PDB entry 6O61 | X-ray diffraction, 2.60 A resolution | chains A and F of the 6 polymer chains in the assembly

# Chain A
Protein: Tubulin alpha-1B chain
Source organism: Sus scrofa
UniProt: Q2XVP4 (TBA1B_PIG); numbering as in UniProt (aligned over 1-450)
Amino-acid sequence (450 residues; each row starts with the number of its first residue):
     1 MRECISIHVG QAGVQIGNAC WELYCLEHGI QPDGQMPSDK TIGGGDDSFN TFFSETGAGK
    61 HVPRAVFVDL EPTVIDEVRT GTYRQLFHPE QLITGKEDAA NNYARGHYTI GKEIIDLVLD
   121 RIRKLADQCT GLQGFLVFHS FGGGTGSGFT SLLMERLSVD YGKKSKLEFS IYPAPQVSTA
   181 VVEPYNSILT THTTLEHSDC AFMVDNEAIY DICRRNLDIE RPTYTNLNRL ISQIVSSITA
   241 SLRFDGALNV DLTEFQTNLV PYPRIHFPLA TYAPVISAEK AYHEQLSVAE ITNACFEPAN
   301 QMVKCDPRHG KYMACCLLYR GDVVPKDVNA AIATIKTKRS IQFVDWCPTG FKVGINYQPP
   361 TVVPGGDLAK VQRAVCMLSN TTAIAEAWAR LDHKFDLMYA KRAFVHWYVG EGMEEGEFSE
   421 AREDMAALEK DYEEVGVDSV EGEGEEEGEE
Unresolved in the structure: 438-450
UniProt features mapped onto this chain:
  - motif: M1 to C4 (MREC motif)
  - active site: E254
  - binding site (GTP): G10, Q11, A12, Q15, E71, A99, S140, G143, G144, T145, G146, T179, E183, N206, Y224, N228, L252
  - binding site (Mg(2+)): E71
  - modified residue: K40 (N6,N6,N6-trimethyllysine), S48 (Phosphoserine), S232 (Phosphoserine), Y282 (3'-nitrotyrosine), R339 (Omega-N-methylarginine), S439 (Phosphoserine), E443 (5-glutamyl polyglutamate), E445 (5-glutamyl polyglutamate)
  - cross-link (Glycyl lysine isopeptide (Lys-Gly)): K326 (interchain with G-Cter in ubiquitin), K370 (interchain with G-Cter in ubiquitin)
Bound ions: Ca2+: D39, T41, G44, E55
Ligand contacts:
  - GTP (guanosine-5'-triphosphate): G10, Q11, A12, Q15, I16, D69, D98, A99, A100, N101, S140, G142, G143, G144, T145, G146, I171, P173, V177, S178, T179, E183, N206, Y224, L227, N228, I231
  - KUM ([2-(1H-indol-3-yl)-1H-imidazol-5-yl](3,4,5-trimethoxyphenyl)methanone): N101, T179, A180, V181

# Chain F
Protein: Tubulin Tyrosine Ligase
Source organism: Gallus gallus
UniProt: E1BQ43 (E1BQ43_CHICK); residue numbers follow UniProt; this construct covers 1-378
Amino-acid sequence (384 residues; row label = number of the first residue in the row):
     1 MYTFVVRDEN SSVYAEVSRL LLATGQWKRL RKDNPRFNLM LGERNRLPFG RLGHEPGLVQ
    61 LVNYYRGADK LCRKASLVKL IKTSPELSES CTWFPESYVI YPTNLKTPVA PAQNGIRHLI
   121 NNTRTDEREV FLAAYNRRRE GREGNVWIAK SSAGAKGEGI LISSEASELL DFIDEQGQVH
   181 VIQKYLEKPL LLEPGHRKFD IRSWVLVDHL YNIYLYREGV LRTSSEPYNS ANFQDKTCHL
   241 TNHCIQKEYS KNYGRYEEGN EMFFEEFNQY LMDALNTTLE NSILLQIKHI IRSCLMCIEP
   301 AISTKHLHYQ SFQLFGFDFM VDEELKVWLI EVNGAPACAQ KLYAELCQGI VDVAISSVFP
   361 LADTGQKTSQ PTSIFIKLHH HHHH
Unresolved in the structure: 103-127, 149-160, 176-178, 231-239, 246-251, 363-371, 381-384
Construct notes: expression tag (379-384)
Ligand contacts: AMP-PCP (ACP; phosphomethylphosphonic acid adenylate ester): K74, Q183, K184, Y185, L186, K198, D200, L240, T241, N242, D318, I330, E331, N333

# Interface between chain A and chain F
Residue-residue contacts (24):
  Q176(A) - P56(F)
  E207(A) - G53(F)
  E207(A) - H54(F)  salt bridge
  E297(A) - H306(F)  salt bridge
  K304(A) - H54(F)
  C305(A) - H308(F)
  D306(A) - R66(F)
  D306(A) - L307(F)
  R308(A) - P300(F)  hydrogen bond (side chain-backbone)
  R308(A) - A301(F)
  R308(A) - I302(F)
  R308(A) - S303(F)  hydrogen bond (side chain-backbone)
  H309(A) - R66(F)  hydrogen bond (side chain-backbone)
  H309(A) - G67(F)
  H309(A) - A301(F)
  K338(A) - P300(F)
  S340(A) - P300(F)
  S340(A) - A301(F)
  E386(A) - G50(F)
  E386(A) - R66(F)  salt bridge
  R390(A) - G50(F)
  R390(A) - H54(F)
  H393(A) - R51(F)
  E433(A) - R46(F)  salt bridge
Also at the interface, not in a pair above, chain A (16 interface residues in all): P175, P298

# Overview
16 residues of chain A and 15 residues of chain F are in contact; the contacts include 3 hydrogen bonds and 4
salt bridges. Polar pairs include E207(A)-H54(F), E297(A)-H306(F) and E386(A)-R66(F). Ligands of chain A: GTP
and compound KUM. Ligands of chain F: AMP-PCP.
Here chain A is Tubulin alpha-1B chain (Sus scrofa) and chain F is Tubulin Tyrosine Ligase (Gallus gallus).
Entry 6O61 (Tubulin-RB3_SLD-TTL in complex with compound ABI-231) was determined by X-ray diffraction (same
publication as 6O5M and 6O5N).
